Entry 9F6Q (electron microscopy, 3.90 A resolution); this record covers chain A.

== Chain A ==
Name: Natural resistance-associated macrophage protein 1
Source organism: Homo sapiens
UniProtKB: P49279 (NRAM1_HUMAN); residues 2-550 here = UniProt positions 2-550
Sequence (615 residues; each row starts with the number of its first residue; numbering starts at 0):
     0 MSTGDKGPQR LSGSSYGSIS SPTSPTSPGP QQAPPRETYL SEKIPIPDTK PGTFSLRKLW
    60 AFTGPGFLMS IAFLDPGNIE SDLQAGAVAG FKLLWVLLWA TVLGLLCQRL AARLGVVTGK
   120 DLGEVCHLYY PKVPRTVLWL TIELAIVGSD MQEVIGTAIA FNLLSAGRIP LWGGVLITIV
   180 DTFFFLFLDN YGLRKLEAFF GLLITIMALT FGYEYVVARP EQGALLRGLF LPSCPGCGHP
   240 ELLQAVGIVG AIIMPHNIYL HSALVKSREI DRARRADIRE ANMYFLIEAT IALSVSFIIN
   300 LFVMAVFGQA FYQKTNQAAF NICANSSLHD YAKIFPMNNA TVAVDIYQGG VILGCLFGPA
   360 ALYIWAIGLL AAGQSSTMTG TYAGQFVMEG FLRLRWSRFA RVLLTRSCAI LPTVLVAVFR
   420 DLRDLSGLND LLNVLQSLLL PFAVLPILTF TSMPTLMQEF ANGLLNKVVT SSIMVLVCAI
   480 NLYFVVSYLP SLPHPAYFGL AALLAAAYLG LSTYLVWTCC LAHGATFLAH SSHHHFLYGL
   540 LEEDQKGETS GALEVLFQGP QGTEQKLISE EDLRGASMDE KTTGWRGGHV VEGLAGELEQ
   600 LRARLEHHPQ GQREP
Not modelled in the structure: 0-53, 523-614
Construct notes: initiating methionine (0); expression tag (1, 551-614)
Swiss-Prot annotation at these positions:
  - glycosylation (N-linked (GlcNAc...) asparagine): N324, N338
  - natural variant: D543 (D543N: Risk factor for infection with Mycobacterium ulcerans)
Cystine bridges: C233-C236, C322-C354

== Summary ==
Chain A is Natural resistance-associated macrophage protein 1 (Homo sapiens); the structure, Human NRAMP1
(SLC11A1) in an occluded state, was determined by electron microscopy together with 9F6P, 9F6N and 9F6O from
the same study.
